5VXM - chains A and B; structure by X-ray diffraction, 2.05 A resolution.

Chain A:
Protein: Invasin IpaD
Source organism: Shigella flexneri
Reference sequence: P18013 (IPAD_SHIFL); numbering as in UniProt (aligned over 39-322)
Chain sequence (289 residues; numbered 34 to 322; the number before each row is that of its first residue):
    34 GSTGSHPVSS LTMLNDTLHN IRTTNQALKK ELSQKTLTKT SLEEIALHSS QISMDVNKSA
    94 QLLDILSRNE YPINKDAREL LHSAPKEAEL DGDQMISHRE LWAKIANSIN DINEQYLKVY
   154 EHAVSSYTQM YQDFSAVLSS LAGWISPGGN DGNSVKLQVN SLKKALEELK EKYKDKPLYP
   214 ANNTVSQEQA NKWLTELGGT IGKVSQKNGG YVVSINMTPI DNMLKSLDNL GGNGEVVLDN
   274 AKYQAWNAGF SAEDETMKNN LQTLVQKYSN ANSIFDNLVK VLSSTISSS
Unresolved in the structure: 34-41, 97-109, 116-118, 122-136, 182-186, 321-322
Sequence notes: expression tag (34-38); engineered mutation Ser322 (Cys in P18013)
Curated features (UniProtKB/Swiss-Prot):
  - natural variant: Glu64 (E64D: In plasmid pINV_F6_M1382), Arg101 to Asn102 (sequence variant, change not given here; In plasmid pINV_F6_M1382), Asn102 (N102H: In plasmid pMYSH6000 and plasmid pCP301), Asp126 to Gln127 (sequence variant, change not given here; In plasmid pINV_F6_M1382), Ala136 (A136D: In plasmid pINV_F6_M1382), Asn140 (N140K: In plasmid pINV_F6_M1382), Asp144 (D144N: In plasmid pINV_F6_M1382), Asn193 (N193K: In plasmid pINV_F6_M1382), Lys197 to Glu201 (sequence variant, change not given here; In plasmid pINV_F6_M1382), Gln220 (Q220K: In plasmid pINV_F6_M1382), Gln239 (Q239E: In plasmid pINV_F6_M1382), Ser247 (S247N: In plasmid pINV_F6_M1382)
  - mutagenesis: Lys151 (K151E: 50% reduction in hemolytic activity; when associated with K-154), Glu154 (E154K: 50% reduction in hemolytic activity; when associated with E-151)

Chain B:
Protein: Single-domain antibody 20ipaD
Source organism: Vicugna pacos
Notes: antibody fragment or engineered binder
Chain sequence (151 residues; row label = number of the first residue in the row; numbers below 1 keep their minus sign (Gly-2 is residue -2)):
    -2 GSTQVQLVES GGGLVQAGGS LRLSCAVSGL EMQSHAIGWF RQAPGKEREG VSCINDDGST
    58 TRYADSVKGR FTISRDNAKN TVYLQMNSLK PEDTAVYFCA AKSVWFCSVI RSHEFNSWGQ
   118 GTQVTVSSAH HSEDPSARQG APVPYPDPLE P
Unresolved in the structure: -2 to 1, 127-148
Cystine bridges: Cys22-Cys96, Cys50-Cys104

How chain A and chain B interact:
Contacting residue pairs (32; chain A residue first):
  Asp166(A) - Trp102(B)  hydrogen bond (backbone-side chain)
  Ala169(A) - Trp102(B)
  Ala169(A) - Phe103(B)
  Val170(A) - Phe103(B)  hydrophobic
  Ser173(A) - Val101(B)
  Ser173(A) - Phe103(B)
  Trp177(A) - Phe103(B)  hydrophobic
  Trp177(A) - Glu111(B)  hydrogen bond
  Gln191(A) - Arg108(B)  hydrogen bond
  Asn193(A) - Val106(B)
  Ser194(A) - Ser105(B)  hydrogen bond (backbone-side chain)
  Ser194(A) - Val106(B)
  Ser194(A) - Arg108(B)  hydrogen bond
  Lys197(A) - Arg59(B)  hydrogen bond (backbone-side chain)
  Lys197(A) - Ser105(B)
  Lys197(A) - Val106(B)
  Ala198(A) - Phe103(B)  hydrophobic
  Ala198(A) - Ser105(B)
  Glu201(A) - Asn52(B)  hydrogen bond
  Glu201(A) - Thr57(B)
  Glu201(A) - Arg59(B)  salt bridge
  Glu201(A) - Trp102(B)
  Glu201(A) - Phe103(B)
  Glu201(A) - Cys104(B)  hydrogen bond (side chain-backbone)
  Glu201(A) - Ser105(B)  hydrogen bond (side chain-backbone)
  Leu202(A) - Trp102(B)
  Glu204(A) - Ser56(B)
  Glu204(A) - Thr57(B)
  Lys205(A) - Asp53(B)  salt bridge
  Lys205(A) - Asp54(B)
  Lys205(A) - Ser56(B)
  Lys205(A) - Trp102(B)
Also at the interface, not in a pair above, chain A (17 interface residues in all): Leu195, Glu200, Lys209

In short:
17 residues of chain A and 14 residues of chain B are in contact; the contacts include 9 hydrogen bonds and 2
salt bridges. Polar pairs include Glu201(A)-Arg59(B), Lys205(A)-Asp53(B) and Asp166(A)-Trp102(B). Curated
annotation (UniProt) lists 2 mutagenesis sites on chain A.
Chain A is Invasin IpaD (Shigella flexneri) and chain B is Single-domain antibody 20ipaD (Vicugna pacos); the
structure, 2.05 A resolution structure of IpaD from Shigella flexneri in complex with single-domain antibody
20ipaD, was determined by X-ray diffraction.
